PDB entry 6LA6 | electron microscopy, 2.39 A resolution | chains B and E of the 6 polymer chains in the assembly

# Chain B
Molecule: Capsid protein VP2
From: Echovirus E11
Amino-acid sequence (251 residues; numbered 11 to 261; the number before each row is that of its first residue):
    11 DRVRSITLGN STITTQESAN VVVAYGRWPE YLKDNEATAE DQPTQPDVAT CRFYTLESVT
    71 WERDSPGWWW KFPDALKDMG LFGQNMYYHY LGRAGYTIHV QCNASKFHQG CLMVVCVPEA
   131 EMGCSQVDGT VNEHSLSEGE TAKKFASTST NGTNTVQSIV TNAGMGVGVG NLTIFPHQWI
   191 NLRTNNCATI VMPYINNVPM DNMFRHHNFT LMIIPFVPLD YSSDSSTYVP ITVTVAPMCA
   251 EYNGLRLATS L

# Chain E
Molecule: IgG receptor FcRn large subunit p51
From: Homo sapiens
Reference sequence: P55899 (FCGRN_HUMAN); residues 5-267 here correspond to UniProt positions 28-290 (UniProt number = residue number + 23)
Amino-acid sequence (263 residues; numbered 5 to 267; the number before each row is that of its first residue):
     5 LSLLYHLTAV SSPAPGTPAF WVSGWLGPQQ YLSYNSLRGE AEPCGAWVWE NQVSWYWEKE
    65 TTDLRIKEKL FLEAFKALGG KGPYTLQGLL GCELGPDNTS VPTAKFALNG EEFMNFDLKQ
   125 GTWGGDWPEA LAISQRWQQQ DKAANKELTF LLFSCPHRLR EHLERGRGNL EWKEPPSMRL
   185 KARPSSPGFS VLTCSAFSFY PPELQLRFLR NGLAAGTGQG DFGPNSDGSF HASSSLTVKS
   245 GDEHHYCCIV QHAGLAQPLR VEL
Curated features (UniProtKB/Swiss-Prot):
  - glycosylation: N102 (N-linked (GlcNAc...) asparagine)

# Chain B / chain E interface
Pairs across the interface (7; chain B residue first):
  D138(B) - K80(E)  salt bridge
  G139(B) - K80(E)
  T140(B) - K80(E)  hydrogen bond (side chain-backbone)
  T140(B) - A81(E)
  N142(B) - G83(E)  hydrogen bond (side chain-backbone)
  N164(B) - L82(E)
  N164(B) - G83(E)
Interface residues without a listed pair, chain E (6 interface residues in all): G84, R140

# Summary
5 residues of chain B face 6 of chain E across their interface, with 2 hydrogen bonds and 1 salt bridge. Polar
contacts include D138(B)-K80(E), T140(B)-K80(E) and N142(B)-G83(E).
Chain B is Capsid protein VP2 (Echovirus E11) and chain E is IgG receptor FcRn large subunit p51 (Homo
sapiens); the structure, Cryo-EM structure of echovirus 11 complexed with its uncoating receptor FcRn at pH
7.4, was determined by electron microscopy, deposited together with 6LA3, 6LA4, 6LA5, 6LA7, 6LAO, 6LAP and 3
further entries.
